PDB entry 9GRC | electron microscopy, 3.50 A resolution | chains C and V of the 5 polymer chains in the assembly

# Chain C
Name: Lipoprotein-releasing system transmembrane protein LolC
Source organism: Escherichia coli K-12
UniProt: P0ADC3 (LOLC_ECOLI); residues 1-399 here = UniProt positions 1-399
Amino-acid sequence (399 residues; each row starts with the number of its first residue):
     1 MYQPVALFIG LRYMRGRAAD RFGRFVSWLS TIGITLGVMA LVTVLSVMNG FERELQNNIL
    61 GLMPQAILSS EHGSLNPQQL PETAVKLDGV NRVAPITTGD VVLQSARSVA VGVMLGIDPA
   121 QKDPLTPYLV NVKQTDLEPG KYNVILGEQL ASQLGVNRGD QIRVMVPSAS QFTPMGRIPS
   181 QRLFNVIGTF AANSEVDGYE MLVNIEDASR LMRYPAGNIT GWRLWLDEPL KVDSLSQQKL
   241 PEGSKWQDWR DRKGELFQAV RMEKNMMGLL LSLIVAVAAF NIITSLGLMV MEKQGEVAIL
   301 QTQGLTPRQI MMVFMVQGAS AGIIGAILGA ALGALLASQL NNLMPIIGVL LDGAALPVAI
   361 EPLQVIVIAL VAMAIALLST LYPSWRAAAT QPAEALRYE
Disordered / not traced: 1, 213-216, 398-399
Small-molecule neighbours: Z41 ((2S)-3-hydroxypropane-1,2-diyl dihexadecanoate): Met39, Ala40, Thr43, Val44, Val47, Met48, Glu263, Met266, Met267, Leu269, Leu270, Leu336, Leu340, Ile347
From the paper describing this entry:
  - mutagenesis - L60D, M63D: abolished binding to lipoprotein
  - mutagenesis - L60D, M63D, T302A: decreased growth
  - mutagenesis - W249D: abolished growth
  - mutagenesis - T98D, V196D, Y199D: unchanged growth

# Chain V
Name: lipoprotein(LPP)
Source organism: Escherichia coli K-12
Amino-acid sequence (10 residues; each row starts with the number of its first residue):
     1 CSSNAKIDQL
Covalently attached groups: (2S)-3-hydroxypropane-1,2-diyl dihexadecanoate (Z41) linked to Cys1; palmitic acid (PLM) linked to Cys1

# Chain C / chain V interface
Residue-residue contacts (6):
  Phe51(C) with Ser2(V); Ser3(V)
  Leu55(C) with Asn4(V)
  Val260(C) with Ser2(V)
  Glu263(C) with Cys1(V); Ser2(V), hydrogen bond
Also at the interface, not in a pair above, chain C (5 interface residues in all): Leu256
From the paper, about this interface:
  - interface residues, chain C: Phe51(C)

# Overview
The interface between chain C and chain V involves 5 residues on one side and 4 on the other, with 1 hydrogen
bond. Its one hydrogen-bonded contact is Glu263(C)-Ser2(V). Bound to chain C: compound Z41. From the paper:
L60D, M63D and T302A of chain C reduce growth; the interface residue Phe51(C); 7 substitutions were tested in
all.
Chain C is Lipoprotein-releasing system transmembrane protein LolC and chain V is lipoprotein(LPP), both from
Escherichia coli K-12; the structure, Cryo-EM structure of lipoprotein-bound LolCDE in nanodiscs, was
determined by electron microscopy (same publication as 9GVK).
